Entry 8SMH (X-ray diffraction, 1.37 A resolution); this record covers chains D and F of the 3 polymer chains in the assembly.

# Chain D
Molecule: 16-nt DNA strand
Sequence (16 nucleotides; numbered 17 to 32; the number before each row is that of its first residue):
    17 TCCCACTTCC GCTTAT

# Chain F
Protein: Transcription factor PU.1
From: Mus musculus
Notes: fragment: ETS domain containing residues 167-272
Reference sequence: P17433 (SPI1_MOUSE); the construct has insertions or renumbered stretches relative to UniProt, so the offset changes along the chain: 165-241 = UniProt 167-243; 243-271 = UniProt 244-272
Amino-acid sequence (107 residues; row label = number of the first residue in the row):
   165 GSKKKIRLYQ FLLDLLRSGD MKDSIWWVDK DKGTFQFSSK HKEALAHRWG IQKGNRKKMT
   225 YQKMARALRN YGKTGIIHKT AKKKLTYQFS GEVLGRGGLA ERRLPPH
Not modelled in the structure: 165-168, 261-271
Differences from the reference sequence: conflict Ile240 (Glu242 in P17433), Ile241 (Val243 in P17433), Thr244 (Lys245 in P17433), Ala245 (Val246 in P17433); insertion (242)
UniProt features mapped onto this chain:
  - DNA-binding region: Ile170 to Ser254 (ETS)
  - binding site (DNA): Lys217, Arg230, Arg233
Reported in the primary citation:
  - binding site for the 16-nt DNA strand: Arg230
  - conformationally variable residues (side-chain flip): Gln226, Arg233

# Chain D / chain F interface
Contacting residue pairs (18):
  DA21(D) - Arg171(F)  salt bridge to the phosphate
  DC22(D) - Arg171(F)  salt bridge to the phosphate
  DC22(D) - Leu172(F)  hydrogen bond to the phosphate
  DC22(D) - Lys217(F)  hydrogen bond to the phosphate
  DC22(D) - Tyr235(F)  hydrogen bond to the phosphate
  DT23(D) - Trp213(F)  hydrogen bond to the phosphate
  DT23(D) - Lys217(F)  salt bridge to the phosphate
  DT23(D) - Asn219(F)  hydrogen bond to the phosphate
  DT23(D) - Met223(F)  phosphate contact
  DT23(D) - Asn234(F)  base contact
  DT24(D) - Asn219(F)  phosphate contact
  DT24(D) - Arg220(F)  phosphate contact
  DT24(D) - Lys221(F)  hydrogen bond to the phosphate
  DT24(D) - Lys227(F)  salt bridge to the phosphate
  DT24(D) - Arg230(F)  base contact
  DC25(D) - Lys221(F)  salt bridge to the phosphate
  DC26(D) - Gln226(F)  base contact
  DG27(D) - Gln226(F)  base contact
Interface residues without a listed pair, chain F (16 interface residues in all): Ile170, Lys222, Ala231

# In short
7 residues of chain D and 16 residues of chain F are in contact, with 6 hydrogen bonds and 5 salt bridges.
Polar contacts include DC22(D)-Leu172(F), DC22(D)-Lys217(F) and DC22(D)-Tyr235(F). The paper reports a binding
site for the 16-nt DNA strand at Arg230(F); conformational variability at Gln226(F) and Arg233(F).
Here chain D is a 16-nt DNA strand and chain F is Transcription factor PU.1 (Mus musculus). Entry 8SMH
(Chimeric ETS-domain of murine PU.1 harboring the corresponding beta-strand 3 (S3) residues from murine Ets-1
in ...) was determined by X-ray diffraction (same publication as 8SMJ, 8SP1 and 8T9U).
